Entry 8Y3F (electron microscopy, 4.54 A resolution (low resolution: residue-level contacts below are approximate; hydrogen-bond / salt-bridge calls are withheld)); this record covers chains B and J of the 16 polymer chains in the assembly.

[Chain B]
Name: Histone H4
From: Homo sapiens
UniProtKB: P62805 (H4_HUMAN); residues 0-102 here correspond to UniProt positions 1-103 (UniProt number = residue number + 1)
Sequence (106 residues; each row starts with the number of its first residue; numbers below 1 keep their minus sign (Gly-3 is residue -3)):
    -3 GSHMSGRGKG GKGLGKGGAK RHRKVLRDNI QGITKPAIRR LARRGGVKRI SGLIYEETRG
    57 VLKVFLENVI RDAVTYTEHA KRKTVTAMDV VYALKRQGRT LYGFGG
Unresolved in the structure: -3 to 24, 102
Differences from the reference sequence: expression tag (-3 to -1)
UniProt features mapped onto this chain:
  - DNA-binding region: Lys16 to Lys20
  - modified residue: Ser1 (N-acetylserine), Arg3 (Asymmetric dimethylarginine), Lys5 (N6-(2-hydroxyisobutyryl)lysine), Lys8 (N6-(2-hydroxyisobutyryl)lysine), Lys12 (N6-(2-hydroxyisobutyryl)lysine), Lys16 (N6-(2-hydroxyisobutyryl)lysine), Lys20 (N6,N6,N6-trimethyllysine), Lys31 (N6-(2-hydroxyisobutyryl)lysine), Lys44 (N6-(2-hydroxyisobutyryl)lysine), Ser47 (Phosphoserine), Tyr51 (Phosphotyrosine), Lys59 (N6-(2-hydroxyisobutyryl)lysine), Lys77 (N6-(2-hydroxyisobutyryl)lysine), Lys79 (N6-(2-hydroxyisobutyryl)lysine), Thr80 (Phosphothreonine), Tyr88 (Phosphotyrosine), Lys91 (N6-(2-hydroxyisobutyryl)lysine)
  - cross-link (Glycyl lysine isopeptide (Lys-Gly)): Lys12 (interchain with G-Cter in SUMO2), Lys20 (interchain with G-Cter in SUMO2), Lys31 (interchain with G-Cter in SUMO2), Lys59 (interchain with G-Cter in SUMO2), Lys79 (interchain with G-Cter in SUMO2), Lys91 (interchain with G-Cter in SUMO2)

[Chain J]
Molecule: 250-nt DNA strand
Sequence (250 nucleotides; numbered 1 to 250; the number before each row is that of its first residue):
     1 ATCGAGAATC CCGGTGCCGA GGCCGCTCAA TTGGTCGTAG ACAGCTCTAG CACCGCTTAA
    61 ACGCACGTAC GCGCTGTCCC CCGCGTTTTA ACCGCCAAGG GGATTACTCC CTAGTCTCCA
   121 GGCTCGAGCT CAATTGGTCG TAGACAGCTC TAGCACCGCT TAAACGCACG TACGCGCTGT
   181 CCCCCGCGTT TTAACCGCCA AGGGGATTAC TCCCTAGTCT CCAGGCACGT GTCAGATATA
   241 TACATCCGAT

[Chain B / chain J interface]
Contacting residue pairs (11):
  Arg45(B) - DC183(J)
  Arg45(B) - DC184(J)
  Ile46(B) - DC183(J)
  Ile46(B) - DC184(J)
  Ser47(B) - DC183(J)
  Gly48(B) - DC183(J)
  Arg78(B) - DG204(J)
  Lys79(B) - DG203(J)
  Lys79(B) - DG204(J)
  Thr80(B) - DG203(J)
  Thr80(B) - DG204(J)
Also at the interface, not in a pair above, chain B (10 interface residues in all): Arg35, Lys44, Tyr51
Also at the interface, not in a pair above, chain J (5 interface residues in all): DG205

[Overview]
Chain B and chain J form an interface of 10 and 5 residues respectively. UniProt lists a DNA-binding region on
chain B.
Chain B is Histone H4 (Homo sapiens) and chain J is a 250-nt DNA strand; the structure, Cryo-EM structure of
the overlapping di-nucleosome (intermediate form1), was determined by electron microscopy (same publication as
8Y3C, 8Y3D and 8Y3E).
